PDB entry 7M7E | electron microscopy, 3.20 A resolution | chains A and D of the 4 polymer chains in the assembly

Chain A:
Name: 6-deoxyerythronolide-B synthase EryA2, modules 3 and 4, EryAI, 6-deoxyerythronolide-B synthase EryA3, modules 5 and 6 chimera
Organism: Saccharopolyspora erythraea
Notes: EC 2.3.1.94; fragment: EryA2  + EryA1  + EryA3
Reference sequence: chimeric construct of Q03132, Q5UNP6, Q03133: residues 4-924 from Q03132 (ERYA2_SACER) positions 2-922 (UniProt number = residue number - 2); residues 925-1483 from Q5UNP6 positions 1457-2015 (UniProt number = residue number + 532); residues 1484-1760 from Q03133 positions 2896-3172 (UniProt number = residue number + 1412)
Amino-acid sequence (1777 residues; each row starts with the number of its first residue):
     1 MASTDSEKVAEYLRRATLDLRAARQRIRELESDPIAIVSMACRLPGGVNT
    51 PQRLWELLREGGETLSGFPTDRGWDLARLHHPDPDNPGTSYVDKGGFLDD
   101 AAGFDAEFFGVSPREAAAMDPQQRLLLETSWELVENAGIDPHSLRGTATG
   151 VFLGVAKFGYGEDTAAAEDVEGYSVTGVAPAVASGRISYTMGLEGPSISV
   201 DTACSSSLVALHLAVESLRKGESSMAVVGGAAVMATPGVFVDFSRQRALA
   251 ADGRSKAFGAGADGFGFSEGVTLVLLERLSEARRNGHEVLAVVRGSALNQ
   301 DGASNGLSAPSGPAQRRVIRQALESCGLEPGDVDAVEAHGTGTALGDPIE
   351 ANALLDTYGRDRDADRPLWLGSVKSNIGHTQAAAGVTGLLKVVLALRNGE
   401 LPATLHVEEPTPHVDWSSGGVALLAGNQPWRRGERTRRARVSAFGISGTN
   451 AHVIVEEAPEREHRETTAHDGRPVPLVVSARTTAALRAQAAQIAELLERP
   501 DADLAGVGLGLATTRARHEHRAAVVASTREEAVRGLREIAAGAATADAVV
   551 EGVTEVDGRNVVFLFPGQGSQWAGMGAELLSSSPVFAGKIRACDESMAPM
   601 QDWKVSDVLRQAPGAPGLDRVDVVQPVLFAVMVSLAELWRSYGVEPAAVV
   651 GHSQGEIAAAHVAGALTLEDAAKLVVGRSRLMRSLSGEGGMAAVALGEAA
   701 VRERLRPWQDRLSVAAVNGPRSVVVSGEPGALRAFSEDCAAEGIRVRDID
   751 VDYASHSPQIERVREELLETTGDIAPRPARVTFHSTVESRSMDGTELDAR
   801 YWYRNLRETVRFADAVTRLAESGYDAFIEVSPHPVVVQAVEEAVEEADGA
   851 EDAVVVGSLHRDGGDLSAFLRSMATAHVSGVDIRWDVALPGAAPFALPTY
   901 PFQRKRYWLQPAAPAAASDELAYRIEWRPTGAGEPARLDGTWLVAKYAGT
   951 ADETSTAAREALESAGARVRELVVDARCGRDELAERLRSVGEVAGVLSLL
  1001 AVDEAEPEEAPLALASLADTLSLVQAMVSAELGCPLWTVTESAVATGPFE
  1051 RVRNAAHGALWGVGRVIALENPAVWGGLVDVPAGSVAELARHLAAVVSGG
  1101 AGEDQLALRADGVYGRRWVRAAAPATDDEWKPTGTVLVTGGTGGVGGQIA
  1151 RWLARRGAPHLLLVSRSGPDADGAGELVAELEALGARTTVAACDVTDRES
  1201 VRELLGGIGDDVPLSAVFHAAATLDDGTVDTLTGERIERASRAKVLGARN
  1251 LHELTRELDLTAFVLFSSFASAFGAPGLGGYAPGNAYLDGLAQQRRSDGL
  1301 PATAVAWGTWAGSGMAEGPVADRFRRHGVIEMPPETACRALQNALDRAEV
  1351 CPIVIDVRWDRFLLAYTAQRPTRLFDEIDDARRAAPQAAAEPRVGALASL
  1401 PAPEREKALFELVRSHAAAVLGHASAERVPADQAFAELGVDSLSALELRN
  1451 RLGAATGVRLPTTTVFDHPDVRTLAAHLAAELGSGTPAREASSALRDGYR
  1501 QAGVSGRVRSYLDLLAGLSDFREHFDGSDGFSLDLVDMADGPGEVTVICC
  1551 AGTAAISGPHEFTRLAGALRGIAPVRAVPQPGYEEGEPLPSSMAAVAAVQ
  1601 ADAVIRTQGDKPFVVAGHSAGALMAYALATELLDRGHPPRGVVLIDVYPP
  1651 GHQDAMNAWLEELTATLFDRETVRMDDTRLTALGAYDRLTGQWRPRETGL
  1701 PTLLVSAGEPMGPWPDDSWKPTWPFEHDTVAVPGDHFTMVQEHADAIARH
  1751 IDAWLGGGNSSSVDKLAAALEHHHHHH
Unresolved in the structure: 1-3, 912-1777
Sequence notes: expression tag (1-3, 1761-1777)
Swiss-Prot annotation at these positions:
  - active site: Cys-204 (Acyl-thioester intermediate), His-339 (For beta-ketoacyl synthase 1 activity), His-379 (For beta-ketoacyl synthase 1 activity), Ser-653 (Acyl-ester intermediate), Ser-1619 (Nucleophile), His-1736 (Proton acceptor)
  - site (Important for substrate specificity of the beta-ketoacyl synthase 1): Lys-157, Phe-158
  - binding site (substrate): Thr-1553, Ala-1620, Asp-1646

Chain D:
Name: 1B2 (light chain)
Organism: Homo sapiens
Amino-acid sequence (236 residues; row label = number of the first residue in the row):
     1 LFAIPLVVPFYSHSALDVVMTQSPLSLPVTPGEPASISCRSSQSLLHSNG
    51 YNYLDWYLQKPGQSPQLLIYLGSNRASGVPDRFSGSGSGTDFTLKISRVE
   101 AEDVGVYYCMQSLQTPRLTFGPGTKVDIKRTVAAPSVFIFPPSDEQLKSG
   151 TASVVCLLNNFYPRGAKVQWKVDNALQSGNSQESVTEQDSKDSTYSLSST
   201 LTLSKADYEKHKVYACEVTHQGLSSPVTKSFNRGEC
Unresolved in the structure: 1-16, 173-176, 213-214, 232-236
Disulfides: Cys-39/Cys-109, Cys-156/Cys-216

Interface between chain A and chain D:
Contacting residue pairs (10):
  Lys-8(A) / Tyr-53(D)
  Lys-8(A) / Ser-112(D)  hydrogen bond (side chain-backbone)
  Lys-8(A) / Leu-113(D)
  Val-9(A) / Asn-49(D)
  Tyr-12(A) / Asp-55(D)  hydrogen bond
  Tyr-12(A) / Ser-112(D)
  Arg-15(A) / Tyr-70(D)  hydrogen bond (backbone-side chain)
  Arg-15(A) / Ser-77(D)  hydrogen bond (side chain-backbone)
  Asp-19(A) / Tyr-70(D)  hydrogen bond
  Asp-19(A) / Ser-77(D)
Interface residues without a listed pair, chain A (7 interface residues in all): Asp-5, Ala-22
Interface residues without a listed pair, chain D (9 interface residues in all): Gln-114, Thr-115

In short:
The interface between chain A and chain D involves 7 residues on one side and 9 on the other; the contacts
include 5 hydrogen bonds. Polar pairs include Lys-8(A)/Ser-112(D), Tyr-12(A)/Asp-55(D) and
Arg-15(A)/Tyr-70(D).
Chain A is 6-deoxyerythronolide-B synthase EryA2, modules 3 and 4, EryAI, 6-deoxyerythronolide-B synthase
EryA3, modules 5 and 6 chimera (Saccharopolyspora erythraea) and chain D is 1B2 (light chain) (Homo sapiens);
the structure, 6-Deoxyerythronolide B synthase (DEBS) hybrid module (M3/1) in complex with antibody fragment
1B2, was determined by electron microscopy, deposited together with 7M7F, 7M7G, 7M7H, 7M7I and 7M7J.
